Entry 9C5A (electron microscopy, 4.20 A resolution (low resolution: residue-level contacts below are approximate; hydrogen-bond / salt-bridge calls are withheld)); this record covers chains B and M of the 8 polymer chains in the assembly.

Chain B:
Molecule: AP-3 complex subunit beta-1
From: Homo sapiens
Reference sequence: O00203 (AP3B1_HUMAN); residue numbers follow UniProt; this construct covers 1-677
Chain sequence (684 residues; each row starts with the number of its first residue):
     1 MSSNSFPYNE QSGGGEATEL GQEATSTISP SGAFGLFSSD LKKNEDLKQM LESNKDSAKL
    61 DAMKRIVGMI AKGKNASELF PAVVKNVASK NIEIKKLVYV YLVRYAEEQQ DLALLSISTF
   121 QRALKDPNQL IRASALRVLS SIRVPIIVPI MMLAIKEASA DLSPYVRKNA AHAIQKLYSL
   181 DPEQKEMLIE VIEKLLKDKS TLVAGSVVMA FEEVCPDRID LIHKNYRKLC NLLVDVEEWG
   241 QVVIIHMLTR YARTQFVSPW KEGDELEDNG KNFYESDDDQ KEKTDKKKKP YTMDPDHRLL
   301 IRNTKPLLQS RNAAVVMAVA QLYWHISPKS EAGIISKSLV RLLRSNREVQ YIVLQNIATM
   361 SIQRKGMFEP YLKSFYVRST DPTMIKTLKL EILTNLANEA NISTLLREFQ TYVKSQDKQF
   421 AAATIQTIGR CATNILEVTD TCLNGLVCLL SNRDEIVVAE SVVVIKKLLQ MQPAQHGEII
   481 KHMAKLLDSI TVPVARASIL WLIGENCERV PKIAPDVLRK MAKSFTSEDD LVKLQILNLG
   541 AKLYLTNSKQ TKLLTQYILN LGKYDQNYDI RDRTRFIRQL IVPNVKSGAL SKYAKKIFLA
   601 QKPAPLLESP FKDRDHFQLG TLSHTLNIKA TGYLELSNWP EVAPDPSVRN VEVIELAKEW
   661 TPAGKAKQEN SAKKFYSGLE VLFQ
Disordered / not traced: 1-39, 258-294, 428-618, 651-684
Sequence notes: expression tag (678-684)
Swiss-Prot annotation at these positions:
  - modified residue (Phosphoserine): Ser276, Ser609
  - natural variant: Leu390 to Gln410 (deletion: In HPS2), Leu580 (L580R: In HPS2)

Chain M:
Molecule: AP-3 complex subunit mu-1
From: Homo sapiens
Reference sequence: Q9Y2T2 (AP3M1_HUMAN); residue numbers follow UniProt; this construct covers 1-418
Chain sequence (418 residues; row label = number of the first residue in the row):
     1 MIHSLFLINC SGDIFLEKHW KSVVSQSVCD YFFEAQEKAA DVENVPPVIS TPHHYLISIY
    61 RDKLFFVSVI QTEVPPLFVI EFLHRVADTF QDYFGECSEA AIKDNVVIVY ELLEEMLDNG
   121 FPLATESNIL KELIKPPTIL RSVVNSITGS SNVGDTLPTG QLSNIPWRRA GVKYTNNEAY
   181 FDVVEEIDAI IDKSGSTVFA EIQGVIDACI KLSGMPDLSL SFMNPRLLDD VSFHPCIRFK
   241 RWESERVLSF IPPDGNFRLI SYRVSSQNLV AIPVYVKHSI SFKENSSCGR FDITIGPKQN
   301 MGKTIEGITV TVHMPKVVLN MNLTPTQGSY TFDPVTKVLT WDVGKITPQK LPSLKGLVNL
   361 QSGAPKPEEN PSLNIQFKIQ QLAISGLKVN RLDMYGEKYK PFKGVKYVTK AGKFQVRT

Chain B / chain M interface:
Pairs across the interface - 129 pairs, chain B then chain M:
  Leu60(B) - Ser150(M)
  Lys64(B) - Val107(M)
  Lys64(B) - Ser150(M)
  Ile70(B) - Tyr110(M)
  Ala71(B) - Leu16(M)
  Ala71(B) - Glu17(M)
  Ala71(B) - Val106(M)
  Ala71(B) - Tyr110(M)
  Gly73(B) - Glu17(M)
  Ile92(B) - Asp155(M)
  Glu93(B) - Ser150(M)
  Glu93(B) - Ser151(M)
  Glu93(B) - Asn152(M)
  Glu93(B) - Val153(M)
  Lys96(B) - Glu115(M)
  Lys96(B) - Val153(M)
  Leu97(B) - Glu111(M)
  Val100(B) - Tyr110(M)
  Arg104(B) - Val23(M)
  Glu107(B) - Lys21(M)
  Asn128(B) - Asp155(M)
  Gln129(B) - Leu157(M)
  Gln129(B) - Leu162(M)
  Leu130(B) - Gly154(M)
  Leu130(B) - Asp155(M)
  Leu130(B) - Thr156(M)
  Leu130(B) - Leu157(M)
  Arg137(B) - Glu114(M)
  Arg137(B) - Asp118(M)
  Arg143(B) - Trp20(M)
  Arg143(B) - Lys21(M)
  Arg143(B) - Asn119(M)
  Tyr165(B) - Leu157(M)
  Tyr165(B) - Gln161(M)
  Tyr165(B) - Leu162(M)
  His172(B) - Asp118(M)
  His172(B) - Phe121(M)
  Gln175(B) - Asn119(M)
  Lys176(B) - Asn119(M)
  Leu202(B) - Gln161(M)
  Leu202(B) - Leu162(M)
  Met209(B) - Phe121(M)
  Glu237(B) - Thr125(M)
  Glu238(B) - Arg85(M)
  Trp239(B) - Phe78(M)
  Trp239(B) - Glu81(M)
  Trp239(B) - Phe82(M)
  Trp239(B) - Arg85(M)
  Trp239(B) - Thr125(M)
  Val242(B) - Phe78(M)
  Val243(B) - Phe121(M)
  His246(B) - Pro75(M)
  Pro306(B) - Phe239(M)
  Gln309(B) - Asp230(M)
  Gln309(B) - Val231(M)
  Gln309(B) - Ser232(M)
  Gln309(B) - Phe233(M)
  Ser310(B) - Ser232(M)
  Arg311(B) - Arg85(M)
  Arg311(B) - Glu126(M)
  Arg311(B) - Ser232(M)
  Arg311(B) - His234(M)
  Arg311(B) - Pro235(M)
  Asn312(B) - Glu81(M)
  Ala313(B) - Leu77(M)
  Ala314(B) - Leu77(M)
  Ala314(B) - Phe78(M)
  Met317(B) - Leu77(M)
  Lys337(B) - Asp229(M)
  Lys337(B) - Asp230(M)
  Ser338(B) - Asp230(M)
  Arg341(B) - Asp230(M)
  Arg341(B) - Ser232(M)
  Arg344(B) - Glu186(M)
  Asn346(B) - His84(M)
  Arg347(B) - Glu43(M)
  Arg347(B) - Asn44(M)
  Arg347(B) - Val45(M)
  Arg347(B) - Tyr60(M)
  Glu348(B) - Ser58(M)
  Glu348(B) - Ile59(M)
  Glu348(B) - Tyr60(M)
  Glu348(B) - Ile80(M)
  Tyr351(B) - Pro47(M)
  Ile352(B) - Leu77(M)
  Ile352(B) - Ile80(M)
  Tyr371(B) - Arg263(M)
  Lys373(B) - Val198(M)
  Lys373(B) - Phe199(M)
  Tyr376(B) - Ile190(M)
  Arg378(B) - Asp188(M)
  Arg378(B) - Ile190(M)
  Arg378(B) - Lys413(M)
  Arg378(B) - Gln415(M)
  Ser379(B) - Ser372(M)
  Ser379(B) - Asn374(M)
  Ser379(B) - Gln415(M)
  Thr380(B) - Asn374(M)
  Thr380(B) - Lys413(M)
  Pro382(B) - Glu43(M)
  Pro382(B) - Asn44(M)
  Thr383(B) - Asn44(M)
  Met384(B) - Asn44(M)
  Met384(B) - Val45(M)
  Met384(B) - Pro46(M)
  Met384(B) - Pro47(M)
  Glu408(B) - Arg417(M)
  Val413(B) - Glu368(M)
  Lys414(B) - Glu368(M)
  Lys414(B) - Glu369(M)
  Gln416(B) - His313(M)
  Lys418(B) - Glu368(M)
  Thr621(B) - Glu73(M)
  Thr621(B) - Pro76(M)
  Leu622(B) - Val48(M)
  Leu622(B) - Glu73(M)
  Leu622(B) - Val74(M)
  Leu622(B) - Pro76(M)
  Ser623(B) - Glu73(M)
  Thr625(B) - Pro76(M)
  Leu626(B) - Val48(M)
  Leu626(B) - Tyr55(M)
  Ala630(B) - Tyr55(M)
  Ala630(B) - Glu73(M)
  Thr631(B) - Tyr55(M)
  Thr631(B) - Gln71(M)
  Thr631(B) - Thr72(M)
  Thr631(B) - Glu73(M)
  Tyr633(B) - Glu73(M)
Also at the interface, not in a pair above, chain B (82 interface residues in all): Val67, Gly68, Lys72, Ser163, Pro164, Lys168, Asn169, Ser206, Val349, Asp381, Thr411, Tyr412, Gly620, Leu634
Also at the interface, not in a pair above, chain M (81 interface residues in all): Met1, Phe15, Ser22, Gln26, Val42, Ser50, Leu117, Pro122, Leu123, Ala189

Summary:
The interface between chain B and chain M involves 82 residues on one side and 81 on the other.
Here chain B is AP-3 complex subunit beta-1 and chain M is AP-3 complex subunit mu-1, both from Homo sapiens.
Entry 9C5A (AP-3 Arf1 dimeric interface, focused refinement) was determined by electron microscopy together
with 9C58, 9C59, 9C5B and 9C5C from the same study.
